PDB entry 6PHH | X-ray diffraction, 2.40 A resolution | chains C and D

== Chain C ==
Protein: 2544 Antibody Fab, Heavy Chain
Organism: Homo sapiens
Notes: antibody fragment or engineered binder
Sequence (228 residues; each row starts with the number of its first residue):
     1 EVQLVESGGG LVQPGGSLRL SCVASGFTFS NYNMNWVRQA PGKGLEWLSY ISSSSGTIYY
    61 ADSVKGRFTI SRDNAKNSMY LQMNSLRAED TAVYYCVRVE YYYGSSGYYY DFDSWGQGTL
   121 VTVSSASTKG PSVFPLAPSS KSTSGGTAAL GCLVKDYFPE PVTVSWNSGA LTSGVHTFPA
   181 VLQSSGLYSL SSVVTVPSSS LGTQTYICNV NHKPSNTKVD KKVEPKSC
Disulfide bonds: Cys-22/Cys-96, Cys-152/Cys-208

== Chain D ==
Protein: 2544 Antibody Fab, Light Chain
Organism: Homo sapiens
Notes: antibody fragment or engineered binder
Sequence (217 residues; numbered 1 to 217; the number before each row is that of its first residue):
     1 DIVMTQSPLS LPVTPGEPAS ISCRSSQSLL HNGYNYLDWY LQKPGQSPQL LIYLGSNRAS
    61 GVPDRFSGSG SGTDFTLKIS RVEAEDVGVY YCMQTLQPFT FGQGTRLEIK RTVAAPSVFI
   121 FPPSDEQLKS GTASVVCLLN NFYPREAKVQ WKVDNALQSG NSQESVTEQD SKDSTYSLSS
   181 TLTLSKADYE KHKVYACEVT HQGLSSPVTK SFNRGEC
Disulfide bonds: Cys-23/Cys-92, Cys-137/Cys-197

== Interface between chain C and chain D ==
Disulfides between the chains: Cys-228(C)/Cys-217(D)
Residue-residue contacts (70; chain C residue first):
  Asn-35(C) with Phe-99(D)
  Gln-39(C) with Gln-42(D); Tyr-91(D), hydrogen bond
  Gly-44(C) with Tyr-91(D); Gln-103(D)
  Leu-45(C) with Pro-48(D), hydrophobic; Tyr-91(D), hydrogen bond (backbone-side chain); Phe-101(D)
  Trp-47(C) with Pro-98(D); Phe-99(D); Phe-101(D)
  Tyr-59(C) with Pro-98(D)
  Ala-61(C) with Asp-1(D)
  Asp-62(C) with Asp-1(D), hydrogen bond (side chain-backbone)
  Ser-106(C) with Tyr-34(D); Tyr-53(D); Leu-54(D); Asn-57(D)
  Gly-107(C) with Leu-54(D)
  Tyr-108(C) with Leu-54(D)
  Tyr-109(C) with Leu-50(D), hydrophobic; Tyr-53(D), hydrophobic
  Tyr-110(C) with Leu-50(D); Phe-99(D), hydrophobic
  Asp-111(C) with Tyr-40(D); Leu-50(D)
  Phe-112(C) with Tyr-40(D), hydrogen bond (backbone-side chain); Pro-48(D); Met-93(D), hydrophobic; Phe-99(D), hydrophobic; Phe-101(D), hydrophobic
  Trp-115(C) with Ser-47(D); Pro-48(D)
  Phe-134(C) with Ser-124(D); Glu-126(D); Gln-127(D)
  Pro-135(C) with Ser-124(D); Glu-126(D)
  Leu-136(C) with Phe-121(D); Val-136(D), hydrophobic
  Ala-137(C) with Phe-121(D)
  Lys-141(C) with Ile-120(D)
  Ser-142(C) with Phe-119(D); Phe-121(D)
  Thr-143(C) with Phe-119(D)
  Ala-149(C) with Phe-119(D), hydrophobic; Phe-121(D)
  Leu-153(C) with Ser-134(D)
  Lys-155(C) with Gln-127(D); Ser-134(D); Thr-183(D)
  His-176(C) with Asn-140(D), hydrogen bond; Asn-141(D); Ser-177(D), hydrogen bond
  Phe-178(C) with Leu-138(D), hydrophobic; Ser-165(D); Thr-167(D); Ser-177(D); Leu-178(D); Ser-179(D)
  Pro-179(C) with Ser-165(D), hydrogen bond (backbone-side chain); Val-166(D)
  Val-181(C) with Gln-163(D); Glu-164(D)
  Leu-182(C) with Gln-163(D), hydrogen bond (backbone-side chain)
  Gln-183(C) with Gln-163(D)
  Ser-191(C) with Ser-179(D), hydrogen bond
  Val-193(C) with Leu-138(D), hydrophobic
  Thr-195(C) with Asn-140(D)
  Cys-228(C) with Cys-217(D), disulfide
Also at the interface, not in a pair above, chain C (47 interface residues in all): Val-37, Lys-43, Glu-46, Tyr-50, Tyr-60, Ser-63, Ser-140, Ser-144, Leu-150, Thr-177, Lys-221
Also at the interface, not in a pair above, chain D (42 interface residues in all): Asp-38, Thr-95, Gly-102, Val-118, Ser-130

== In short ==
47 residues of chain C face 42 of chain D across their interface; the contacts include 1 disulfide bond and 9
hydrogen bonds. Polar pairs include Gln-39(C)/Tyr-91(D), Leu-45(C)/Tyr-91(D) and Asp-62(C)/Asp-1(D).
Chain C is 2544 Antibody Fab, Heavy Chain and chain D is 2544 Antibody Fab, Light Chain, both from Homo
sapiens; the structure, Unliganded human transmission blocking antibody 2544, was determined by X-ray
diffraction (same publication as 6PHC).
